Entry 7TAO (electron microscopy, 3.20 A resolution); this record covers chains B and A of the 15 polymer chains in the assembly.

# Chain B
Molecule: V-type proton ATPase subunit d
Organism: Saccharomyces cerevisiae
Reference sequence: P32366 (VA0D_YEAST); residue numbers follow UniProt; this construct covers 1-345
Sequence (345 residues; numbered 1 to 345; the number before each row is that of its first residue):
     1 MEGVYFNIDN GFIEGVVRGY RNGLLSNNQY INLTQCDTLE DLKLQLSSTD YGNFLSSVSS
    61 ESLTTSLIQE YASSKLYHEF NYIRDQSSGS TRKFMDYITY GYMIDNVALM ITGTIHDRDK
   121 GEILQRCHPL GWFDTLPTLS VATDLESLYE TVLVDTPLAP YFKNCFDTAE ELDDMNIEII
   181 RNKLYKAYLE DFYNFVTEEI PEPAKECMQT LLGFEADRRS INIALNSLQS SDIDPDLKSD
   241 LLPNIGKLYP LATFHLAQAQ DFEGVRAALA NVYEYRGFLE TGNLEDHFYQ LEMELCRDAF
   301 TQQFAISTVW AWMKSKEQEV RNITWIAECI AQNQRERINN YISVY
Curated features (UniProtKB/Swiss-Prot):
  - modified residue: Met1 (N-acetylmethionine)

# Chain A
Molecule: V-type proton ATPase subunit a, vacuolar isoform
Organism: Saccharomyces cerevisiae
Reference sequence: P32563 (VPH1_YEAST); numbering as in UniProt (aligned over 1-840)
Sequence (840 residues; each row starts with the number of its first residue):
     1 MAEKEEAIFR SAEMALVQFY IPQEISRDSA YTLGQLGLVQ FRDLNSKVRA FQRTFVNEIR
    61 RLDNVERQYR YFYSLLKKHD IKLYEGDTDK YLDGSGELYV PPSGSVIDDY VRNASYLEER
   121 LIQMEDATDQ IEVQKNDLEQ YRFILQSGDE FFLKGDNTDS TSYMDEDMID ANGENIAAAI
   181 GASVNYVTGV IARDKVATLE QILWRVLRGN LFFKTVEIEQ PVYDVKTREY KHKNAFIVFS
   241 HGDLIIKRIR KIAESLDANL YDVDSSNEGR SQQLAKVNKN LSDLYTVLKT TSTTLESELY
   301 AIAKELDSWF QDVTREKAIF EILNKSNYDT NRKILIAEGW IPRDELATLQ ARLGEMIARL
   361 GIDVPSIIQV LDTNHTPPTF HRTNKFTAGF QSICDCYGIA QYREINAGLP TIVTFPFMFA
   421 IMFGDMGHGF LMTLAALSLV LNEKKINKMK RGEIFDMAFT GRYIILLMGV FSMYTGFLYN
   481 DIFSKTMTIF KSGWKWPDHW KKGESITATS VGTYPIGLDW AWHGTENALL FSNSYKMKLS
   541 ILMGFIHMTY SYFFSLANHL YFNSMIDIIG NFIPGLLFMQ GIFGYLSVCI VYKWAVDWVK
   601 DGKPAPGLLN MLINMFLSPG TIDDELYPHQ AKVQVFLLLM ALVCIPWLLL VKPLHFKFTH
   661 KKKSHEPLPS TEADASSEDL EAQQLISAMD ADDAEEEEVG SGSHGEDFGD IMIHQVIHTI
   721 EFCLNCVSHT ASYLRLWALS LAHAQLSSVL WTMTIQIAFG FRGFVGVFMT VALFAMWFAL
   781 TCAVLVLMEG TSAMLHSLRL HWVESMSKFF VGEGLPYEPF AFEYKDMEVA VASASSSASS
Disordered / not traced: 1-2, 155-183, 660-705, 828-840
Ligand contacts:
  - WEV ((5R)-2,4-dideoxy-1-C-{(2S,3R,4S)-3-hydroxy-4-[(2R,3S,4E,6E,9R,10S,11R,12E,14Z)-10-hydroxy-3,15-dimethoxy-7,9,11,13-tetramethyl-16-oxo-1-oxacyclohexadeca-4,6,12,14-tetraen-2-yl]pentan-2-yl}-4-methyl-5-propan-2-yl-alpha-D-threo-pentopyranose), molecule 1: Ile454, Leu780, Ala783, Val784, Leu787
  - WEV, molecule 2: Ile713, Val716, Ile717, Ile720
Curated features (UniProtKB/Swiss-Prot):
  - modified residue: Ala2 (N-acetylalanine)
  - mutagenesis: Asp425 (D425N: Reduces assembly of V-ATPase complexes and reduces ATPase activity of the assembled complexes), Lys538 (K538A: Reduces assembly of V-ATPase complexes), Lys593 (K593A: Reduces ATPase activity), Gln634 (Q634L: Reduces subunit stability), His729 (H729R: Reduces ATPase activity), Arg735 (R735L: Reduces subunit stability), Leu739 (L739S: Reduces ATPase activity), His743 (H743A/E/Y: Reduces ATPase activity), Leu746 (L746S: Reduces ATPase activity), Leu780 (L780S: Reduces assembly of V-ATPase complexes), Glu789 (E789A/D/H/Q: Abolishes ATPase activity and proton transport, but does not affect complex assembly), Leu800 (L800S: Reduces assembly of V-ATPase complexes), 4 further mutagenesis entries in UniProt
Reported in the primary citation:
  - binding site for WEV: Leu780, Ala783

# How chain B and chain A interact
Contacting residue pairs (38; chain B residue first):
  Asn32(B) - Arg49(A)
  Asn32(B) - Phe51(A)
  Gln35(B) - Arg49(A)
  Gln35(B) - Phe51(A)
  Cys36(B) - Phe51(A)  hydrophobic
  Glu40(B) - Arg60(A)
  Asp41(B) - Phe51(A)
  Asp41(B) - Arg60(A)  salt bridge
  Leu44(B) - Ala50(A)  hydrophobic
  Leu44(B) - Phe51(A)
  Leu44(B) - Val56(A)  hydrophobic
  Leu44(B) - Arg60(A)
  Gln45(B) - Ala50(A)
  Gln45(B) - Phe51(A)
  Ser56(B) - Arg67(A)
  Ser56(B) - Arg70(A)
  Ser57(B) - Arg67(A)
  Ser59(B) - Arg67(A)
  Asp134(B) - Thr198(A)
  Asp134(B) - Leu256(A)
  Thr135(B) - Thr198(A)
  Thr135(B) - Ile202(A)
  Pro137(B) - Ser255(A)
  Pro137(B) - Leu256(A)  hydrophobic
  Thr138(B) - Ile202(A)
  Thr138(B) - Ile252(A)
  Thr138(B) - Ser255(A)
  Val141(B) - Arg248(A)
  Val141(B) - Lys251(A)
  Ala142(B) - Arg248(A)
  Glu150(B) - Arg205(A)  hydrogen bond (backbone-side chain)
  Glu150(B) - Arg208(A)  salt bridge
  Thr151(B) - Ile202(A)
  Thr151(B) - Arg205(A)
  Thr151(B) - Val206(A)
  Val154(B) - Arg205(A)
  Asp155(B) - Gln201(A)  hydrogen bond
  Asp155(B) - Arg205(A)  salt bridge
Interface residues without a listed pair, chain B (23 interface residues in all): Ser140, Ser147, Val152

# Summary
The interface between chain B and chain A involves 23 residues on one side and 18 on the other, with 2
hydrogen bonds and 3 salt bridges. Polar pairs include Asp41(B)-Arg60(A), Glu150(B)-Arg208(A) and
Asp155(B)-Arg205(A). Chain A binds compound WEV. From the paper: a binding site for WEV at Leu780(A) and
Ala783(A).
Here chain B is V-type proton ATPase subunit d and chain A is V-type proton ATPase subunit a, vacuolar
isoform, both from Saccharomyces cerevisiae. Entry 7TAO (Cryo-EM structure of bafilomycin A1 bound to yeast VO
V-ATPase) was determined by electron microscopy, deposited together with 7TAP.
